PDB entry 4P6C | X-ray diffraction, 1.86 A resolution | chains A and B

== Chain A (and B) ==
Name: 3,4-dihydroxy-2-butanone 4-phosphate synthase
From: Vibrio cholerae serotype O1
Notes: EC 4.1.99.12; chain B of this document is another copy of the same molecule, construct and numbering; everything in this record applies to it too
Reference sequence: Q9KKP2 (RIBB_VIBCH); numbering as in UniProt (aligned over 1-218)
Chain sequence (238 residues; numbered -19 to 218; the number before each row is that of its first residue; numbers below 1 keep their minus sign (Met-19 is residue -19)):
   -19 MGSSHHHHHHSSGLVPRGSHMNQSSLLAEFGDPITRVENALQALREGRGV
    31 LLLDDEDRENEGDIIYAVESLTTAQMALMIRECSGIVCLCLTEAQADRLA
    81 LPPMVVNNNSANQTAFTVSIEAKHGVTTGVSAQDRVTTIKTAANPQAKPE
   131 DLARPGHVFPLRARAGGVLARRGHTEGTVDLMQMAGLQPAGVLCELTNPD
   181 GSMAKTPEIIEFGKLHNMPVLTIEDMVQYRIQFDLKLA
Unresolved in the structure: -19 to 0, 218 (chain B: -19 to 4, 218)
Differences from the reference sequence: initiating methionine (-19); expression tag (-18 to 0)
Residues lining bound ligands: 4-phospho-D-erythronohydroxamic acid (RES): Arg38, Glu39, Glu41, Asp43, Ile66, Cys68, Thr94, Phe96, Leu141, Arg151, Gly153, His154, Thr155, Glu156, Leu173, Glu175
UniProt features mapped onto this chain:
  - binding site (D-ribulose 5-phosphate): Arg38, Glu39, Asp43, Arg151 to Thr155, Glu175
  - binding site (Mg(2+)): Glu39, His154
  - site (Essential for catalytic activity): His137, Glu175
From the paper describing this entry:
  - binding site for 4-phospho-D-erythronohydroxamic acid: Cys68, His137, Leu141, Glu175
  - mutagenesis - N89A: unchanged binding to 3,4-dihydroxy-2-butanone 4-phosphate synthase (chain A)
  - mutagenesis - F139A, H154A: decreased expression
  - catalytic residues: Glu39, His154

== Interface between chain A and chain B ==
Residue-residue contacts - 73 pairs, chain A then chain B:
  Glu39(A) with Thr108(B)
  Glu41(A) with Thr108(B), hydrogen bond; Val110(B)
  Ala57(A) with Pro179(B); Asp180(B); Gly181(B)
  Ile60(A) with Cys63(B)
  Arg61(A) with Pro179(B), hydrogen bond (side chain-backbone)
  Cys63(A) with Ile60(B)
  Ser64(A) with Gly65(B); Val110(B); Arg115(B), hydrogen bond (backbone-side chain)
  Gly65(A) with Ser64(B); Gly65(B); Ile66(B)
  Ile66(A) with Gly65(B); Arg115(B); His137(B); Phe139(B), hydrophobic
  Met84(A) with Met84(B), hydrophobic; Val98(B), hydrophobic; Ser99(B)
  Val85(A) with Val98(B), hydrophobic; Arg134(B); Pro135(B)
  Asn88(A) with Arg134(B); Pro135(B)
  Asn89(A) with Lys103(B); Ala133(B); Arg134(B), hydrogen bond (side chain-backbone)
  Ser90(A) with Arg134(B); Pro135(B)
  Phe96(A) with Pro135(B), hydrophobic; His137(B)
  Val98(A) with Met84(B); Val85(B), hydrophobic
  Ser99(A) with Met84(B), hydrogen bond
  Lys103(A) with Asn89(B)
  Thr108(A) with Glu39(B); Glu41(B), hydrogen bond
  Val110(A) with Glu41(B); Ser64(B); Glu175(B); Met183(B), hydrophobic
  Ser111(A) with Gly181(B); Met183(B)
  Ala112(A) with Gly181(B), hydrogen bond (backbone-backbone)
  Arg115(A) with Ser64(B), hydrogen bond (side chain-backbone); Ile66(B)
  Ala133(A) with Asn89(B)
  Arg134(A) with Val85(B); Asn88(B); Asn89(B), hydrogen bond (backbone-side chain); Ser90(B)
  Pro135(A) with Met84(B), hydrophobic; Val85(B); Asn88(B); Ser90(B); Thr94(B); Phe96(B), hydrophobic
  His137(A) with Ile66(B); Glu175(B), salt bridge
  Phe139(A) with Ile66(B), hydrophobic; Phe139(B), hydrophobic
  Glu175(A) with Val110(B); His137(B), salt bridge
  Pro179(A) with Arg61(B), hydrogen bond (backbone-side chain)
  Asp180(A) with Ala57(B)
  Gly181(A) with Ala57(B); Ser111(B); Ala112(B), hydrogen bond (backbone-backbone)
  Met183(A) with Val110(B), hydrophobic; Ser111(B)
Other interface residues (no listed pair), chain A (38 interface residues in all): Thr53, Asn87, Thr94, Leu132, Gly136
Other interface residues (no listed pair), chain B (37 interface residues in all): Asn87, Gly136, Thr177
From the paper, about this interface:
  - residue pairs: Met84(A)-Met84(B), Glu41(B)-Thr108(A), Arg61(B)-Pro179(A), Ser64(B)-Arg115(A)
  - hot spots on chain A (mutagenesis) - F139A: decreased binding to another copy of this molecule
  - hot spots on chain A (mutagenesis) - V98A: unchanged binding to another copy of this molecule

== In short ==
Chain A and chain B form an interface of 38 and 37 residues respectively, with 11 hydrogen bonds and 2 salt
bridges. Polar pairs include His137(A)-Glu175(B), Glu41(A)-Thr108(B) and Arg61(A)-Pro179(B). The authors
report contacts between Met84(A) and Met84(B), Glu41(B) and Thr108(A) and Arg61(B) and Pro179(A) among others.
From the paper: catalytic residues Glu39(A) and His154(A); F139A and H154A of chain A reduce expression; 4
substitutions were tested in all.
Chain A and chain B are both 3,4-dihydroxy-2-butanone 4-phosphate synthase (Vibrio cholerae serotype O1); the
structure, Structure of ribB complexed with inhibitor 4PEH, was determined by X-ray diffraction (same
publication as 4P6D, 4P6P, 4P77, 4P8E and 4P8J).
